Entry 8T0U (X-ray diffraction, 2.60 A resolution); this record covers chains A and D of the 4 polymer chains in the assembly.

# Chain A (and D)
Molecule: FMNH(2)-dependent dimethylsulfone monooxygenase
Source organism: Pseudomonas fluorescens
Notes: EC 1.14.14.35; chain D of this document is another copy of the same molecule, construct and numbering; everything in this record applies to it too
UniProtKB: Q3KC85 (SFNG_PSEPF); residue numbers follow UniProt; this construct covers 1-364
Chain sequence (387 residues; numbered -22 to 364; the number before each row is that of its first residue; numbers below 1 keep their minus sign (Met-22 is residue -22)):
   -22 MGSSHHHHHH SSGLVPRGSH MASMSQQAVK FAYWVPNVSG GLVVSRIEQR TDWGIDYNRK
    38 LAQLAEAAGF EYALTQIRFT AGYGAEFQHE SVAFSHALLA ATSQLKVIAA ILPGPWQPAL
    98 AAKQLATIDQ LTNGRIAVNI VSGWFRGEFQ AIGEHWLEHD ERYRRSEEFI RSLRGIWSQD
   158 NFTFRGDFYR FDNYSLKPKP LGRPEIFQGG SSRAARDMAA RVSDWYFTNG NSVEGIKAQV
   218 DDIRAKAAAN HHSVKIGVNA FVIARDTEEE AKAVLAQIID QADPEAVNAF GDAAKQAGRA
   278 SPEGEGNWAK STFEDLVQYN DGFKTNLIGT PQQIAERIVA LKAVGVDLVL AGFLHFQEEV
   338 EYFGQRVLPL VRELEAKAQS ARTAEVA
Unresolved in the structure: -22 to 2, 21-24, 260-288, 359-364 (chain D: -22 to 3, 21-28, 60-62, 260-296, 356-364)
Sequence notes: initiating methionine (-22); expression tag (-21 to 0)

# Chain A / chain D interface
Contacting residue pairs - 25 pairs, chain A then chain D:
  Arg123(A) - Glu138(D)  salt bridge
  Arg123(A) - Arg141(D)
  Gln127(A) - Arg141(D)
  Gln127(A) - Asp164(D)  hydrogen bond
  His132(A) - Leu134(D)
  His132(A) - Glu138(D)
  His132(A) - Asp164(D)  hydrogen bond (side chain-backbone)
  His132(A) - Phe165(D)
  Trp133(A) - Leu134(D)
  Trp133(A) - Glu135(D)  hydrogen bond (backbone-backbone)
  Trp133(A) - Glu138(D)  hydrogen bond (backbone-side chain)
  Leu134(A) - His132(D)
  Leu134(A) - Trp133(D)
  Leu134(A) - Leu134(D)  hydrophobic
  Leu134(A) - Glu135(D)
  Glu135(A) - Trp133(D)  hydrogen bond (backbone-backbone)
  Glu135(A) - Leu134(D)
  Glu135(A) - Glu135(D)
  Glu138(A) - Arg123(D)  salt bridge
  Glu138(A) - His132(D)
  Glu138(A) - Trp133(D)  hydrogen bond (side chain-backbone)
  Arg141(A) - Arg123(D)
  Asp164(A) - Gln127(D)  hydrogen bond
  Asp164(A) - His132(D)  hydrogen bond (backbone-side chain)
  Phe165(A) - His132(D)

# Summary
The chain A/chain D interface involves 10 residues from each chain; the contacts include 8 hydrogen bonds and
2 salt bridges. Polar contacts include Arg123(A)-Glu138(D), Gln127(A)-Asp164(D) and His132(A)-Asp164(D).
Chain A and chain D are both FMNH(2)-dependent dimethylsulfone monooxygenase (Pseudomonas fluorescens); the
structure, Crystal structure of dimethylsulfone monooxygenase SfnG from Pseudomonas fluorescens, was
determined by X-ray diffraction, deposited together with 8T0W.
